PDB entry 7O5H | electron microscopy, 3.10 A resolution | chains A and O of the 15 polymer chains in the assembly

Chain A:
Molecule: 16S rRNA
Organism: Escherichia coli
Sequence (964 nucleotides; row label = number of the first residue in the row; note: 566 numbers in that range are skipped by the numbering (no residue carries them; nothing is unmodelled there)):
     1 AAAUUGAAGA GUUUGAUCAU GGCUCAGAUU GAACGCUGGC GGCAGGCCUA ACACAUGCAA
    61 GUCGAACGGU AACAGGA
    92 UUGCUGACGA GUGGCGGACG GGUGAGUAAU GUCUGGGAAA CUGCCUGAUG GAGGGGGAUA
   152 ACUACUGGAA ACGGUAGCUA AUACCGCAUA ACGUCGCAAG ACCAAAGAGG GGGACCUUCG
   212 GGCCUCUUGC CAUCGGAUGU GCCCAGAUGG GAUUAGCUAG UAGGUGGGGU AACGGCUCAC
   272 CUAGGCGACG AUCCCUAGCU GGUCUGAGAG GAUGACCAGC CACACUGGAA CUGAGACACG
   332 GUCCAGACUC CUACGGGAGG CAGCAGUGGG GAAUAUUGCA CAAUGGGCGC AAGCCUGAUG
   392 CAGCCAUGCC GCGUGUAUGA AGAAGGCCUU CGGGUUGUAA AGUACUUUCA GCGGGGAGGA
   452 AGGGAGUAAA GUUAAUACCU UUGCUCAUUG ACGUUACCCG CAGAAGAAGC ACCGGCUAAC
   512 UCCGUGCCAG CAGCCGCGGU AAUACGGAGG GUGCAAGCGU UAAUCGGAAU UACUGGGCGU
   572 AAAGCGCACG CAGGCGGUUU GUUAAGUCAG AUGUGAAAUC CCCGGGCUCA ACCUGGGAAC
   632 UGCAUCUGAU ACUGGCAAGC UUGAGUCUCG UAGAGGGGGG UAGAAUUCCA GGUGUAGCGG
   692 UGAAAUGCGU AGAGAUCUGG AGGAAUACCG GUGGCGAAGG CGGCCCCCUG GACGAAGACU
   752 GACGCUCAGG UGCGAAAGCG UGGGGAGCAA ACAGGAU
   796 CCUGGUAGUC CACGCCGUAA ACGAUGUCGA CUUGGAGGUU GUGCC
   846 GGCGUGGCUU CCGGAGCUAA CGCGUUAAGU CGACCGCCUG GGGAGUACGG CCGCAAGGUU
   906 AAAACUCAAA UGAAUUGAC
  1068 GCUCGUGUUG UGAAAUGUUG GGU
  1095 UCCCGCAACG AGCG
  1392 GUACA
  1507 AACCGUAGGG GAACCUGCGG UUGG
Bound ions: Mg2+ site 1: G11, U12, G22; Mg2+ site 2 near G21 (its only coordinating residue here); Mg2+ site 3 near A33 (its only coordinating residue here); Mg2+ site 4 near G46 (its only coordinating residue here); Mg2+ site 5: C48, G115; Mg2+ site 6 near A53 (its only coordinating residue here); Mg2+ site 7: A59, U387; Mg2+ site 8: G61, U62, G105; Mg2+ site 9 near A71 (its only coordinating residue here); Mg2+ site 10 near G100 (its only coordinating residue here); Mg2+ site 11: G107, G326; Mg2+ site 12: A109, G331; 79 more Mg2+ sites not listed
Reported in the primary citation:
  - contacts within the chain: G1515-A1518 (pi stacking)
  - conformationally variable residues (side-chain flip): G1516, A1519

Chain O:
Protein: 30S ribosomal protein S15
Organism: Escherichia coli
UniProtKB: E9YUR8 (E9YUR8_ECOLX); numbering as in UniProt (aligned over 2-89)
Sequence (88 residues; numbered 2 to 89; the number before each row is that of its first residue):
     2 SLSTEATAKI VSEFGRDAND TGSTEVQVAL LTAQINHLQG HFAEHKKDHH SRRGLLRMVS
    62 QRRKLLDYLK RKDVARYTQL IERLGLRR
Not modelled in the structure: 89

Interface between chain A and chain O:
Pairs across the interface (67; chain A residue first):
  A579(A) - Arg54(O)  hydrogen bond to the sugar
  C580(A) - Leu57(O)  sugar contact
  G581(A) - Ser61(O)  phosphate contact
  G581(A) - Lys65(O)  salt bridge to the phosphate
  G656(A) - Gly23(O)  base contact
  G656(A) - Gln28(O)  hydrogen bond to the sugar
  G656(A) - Arg58(O)  salt bridge to the phosphate
  G656(A) - Gln62(O)  hydrogen bond to the phosphate
  U657(A) - Thr22(O)  hydrogen bond to the sugar
  U657(A) - Gly23(O)  base contact
  U657(A) - Gln28(O)  hydrogen bond to the sugar
  U657(A) - Leu31(O)  phosphate contact
  C658(A) - Thr8(O)  phosphate contact
  C658(A) - Thr22(O)  sugar contact
  C658(A) - Leu31(O)  sugar contact
  U659(A) - Thr5(O)  phosphate contact
  U659(A) - Thr8(O)  phosphate contact
  C660(A) - Thr5(O)  phosphate contact
  G666(A) - His51(O)  sugar contact
  G666(A) - Ser52(O)  hydrogen bond to the base
  G667(A) - His42(O)  base contact
  G667(A) - Asp49(O)  hydrogen bond to the sugar
  G667(A) - His50(O)  sugar contact
  G667(A) - His51(O)  sugar contact
  G667(A) - Ser52(O)  base contact
  G668(A) - His46(O)  sugar contact
  G668(A) - Lys48(O)  sugar contact
  G668(A) - Asp49(O)  sugar contact
  G669(A) - His46(O)  sugar contact
  A728(A) - Arg54(O)  base contact
  A729(A) - His51(O)  base contact
  G730(A) - His51(O)  hydrogen bond to the base
  C739(A) - His42(O)  hydrogen bond to the sugar
  U740(A) - His38(O)  salt bridge to the phosphate
  U740(A) - Leu39(O)  phosphate contact
  U740(A) - His42(O)  sugar contact
  U740(A) - Ser52(O)  hydrogen bond to the sugar
  G741(A) - Ser2(O)  hydrogen bond to the phosphate
  G741(A) - Gln35(O)  hydrogen bond to the phosphate
  G741(A) - Ser52(O)  sugar contact
  G741(A) - Gly55(O)  sugar contact
  G741(A) - Met59(O)  phosphate contact
  A749(A) - Asn20(O)  hydrogen bond to the sugar
  A749(A) - Thr22(O)  base contact
  C750(A) - Arg17(O)  phosphate contact
  C750(A) - Asn20(O)  sugar contact
  C750(A) - Asp21(O)  hydrogen bond to the sugar
  C750(A) - Thr22(O)  hydrogen bond to the sugar
  C750(A) - Gly23(O)  hydrogen bond to the sugar
  C750(A) - Ser24(O)  sugar contact
  U751(A) - Arg17(O)  salt bridge to the phosphate
  U751(A) - Asp21(O)  sugar contact
  U751(A) - Gly23(O)  sugar contact
  U751(A) - Ser24(O)  sugar contact
  U751(A) - Thr25(O)  sugar contact
  G752(A) - Tyr69(O)  sugar contact
  A753(A) - Tyr69(O)  hydrogen bond to the phosphate
  A753(A) - Lys73(O)  salt bridge to the phosphate
  C754(A) - Lys65(O)  sugar contact
  C754(A) - Leu66(O)  sugar contact
  C754(A) - Tyr69(O)  sugar contact
  C754(A) - Arg72(O)  salt bridge to the phosphate
  G755(A) - Lys65(O)  phosphate contact
  C764(A) - His50(O)  sugar contact
  G765(A) - His50(O)  phosphate contact
  C808(A) - Lys48(O)  salt bridge to the phosphate
  G809(A) - Lys48(O)  salt bridge to the phosphate
Interface residues without a listed pair, chain A (33 interface residues in all): G727, G742, A743, C756

Summary:
33 residues of chain A face 34 of chain O across their interface, with 17 hydrogen bonds and 8 salt bridges.
Among the polar pairs are G666(A)-Ser52(O), G730(A)-His51(O) and A579(A)-Arg54(O). From the paper:
conformational variability at G1516(A) and A1519(A); contacts within the chain involving A1518(A) and
G1515(A).
Here chain A is 16S rRNA and chain O is 30S ribosomal protein S15, both from Escherichia coli. Entry 7O5H
(Ribosomal methyltransferase KsgA bound to small ribosomal subunit) was determined by electron microscopy.
